Entry 7ML4 (electron microscopy, 3.10 A resolution); this record covers chains B and C of the 31 polymer chains in the assembly.

Chain B:
Name: DNA-directed RNA polymerase subunit beta
From: Saccharomyces cerevisiae
Notes: EC 2.7.7.6
Reference sequence: A0A6A5Q4H2 (A0A6A5Q4H2_YEASX); residue numbers follow UniProt; this construct covers 1-1224
Chain sequence (1224 residues; row label = number of the first residue in the row):
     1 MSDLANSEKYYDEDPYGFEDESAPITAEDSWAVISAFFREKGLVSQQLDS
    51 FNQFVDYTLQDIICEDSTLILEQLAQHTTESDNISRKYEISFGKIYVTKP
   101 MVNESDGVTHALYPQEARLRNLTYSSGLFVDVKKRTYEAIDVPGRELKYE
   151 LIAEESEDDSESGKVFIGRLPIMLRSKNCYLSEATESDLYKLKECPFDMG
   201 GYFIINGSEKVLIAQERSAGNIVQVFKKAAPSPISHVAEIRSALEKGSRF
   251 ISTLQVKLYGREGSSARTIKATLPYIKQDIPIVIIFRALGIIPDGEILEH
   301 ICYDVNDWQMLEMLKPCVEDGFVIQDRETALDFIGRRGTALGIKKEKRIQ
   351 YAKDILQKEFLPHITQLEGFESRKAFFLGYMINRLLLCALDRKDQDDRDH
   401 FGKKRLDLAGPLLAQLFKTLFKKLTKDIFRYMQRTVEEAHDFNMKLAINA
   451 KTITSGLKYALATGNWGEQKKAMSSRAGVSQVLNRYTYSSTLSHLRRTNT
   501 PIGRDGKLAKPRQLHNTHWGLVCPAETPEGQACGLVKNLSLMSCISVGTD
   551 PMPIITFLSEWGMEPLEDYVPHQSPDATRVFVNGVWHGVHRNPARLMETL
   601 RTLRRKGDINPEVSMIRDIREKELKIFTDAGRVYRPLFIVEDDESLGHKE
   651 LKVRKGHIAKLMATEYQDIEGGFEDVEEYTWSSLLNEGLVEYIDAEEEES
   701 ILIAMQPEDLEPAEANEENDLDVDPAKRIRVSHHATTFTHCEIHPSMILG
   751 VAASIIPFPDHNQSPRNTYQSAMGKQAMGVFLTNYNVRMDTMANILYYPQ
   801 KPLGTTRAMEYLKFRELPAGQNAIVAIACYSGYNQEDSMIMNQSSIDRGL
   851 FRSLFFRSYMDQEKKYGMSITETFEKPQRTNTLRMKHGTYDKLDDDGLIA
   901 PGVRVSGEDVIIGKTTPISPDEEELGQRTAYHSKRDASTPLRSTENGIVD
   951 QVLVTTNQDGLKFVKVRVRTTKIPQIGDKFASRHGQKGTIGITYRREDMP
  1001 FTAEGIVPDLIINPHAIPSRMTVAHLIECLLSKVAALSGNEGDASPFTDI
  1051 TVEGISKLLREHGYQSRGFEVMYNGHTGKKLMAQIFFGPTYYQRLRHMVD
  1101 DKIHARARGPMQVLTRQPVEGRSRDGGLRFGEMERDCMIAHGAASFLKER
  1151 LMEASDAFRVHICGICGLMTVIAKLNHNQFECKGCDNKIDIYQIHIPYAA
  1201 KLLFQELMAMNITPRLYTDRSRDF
Disordered / not traced: 1-19, 71-88, 142-163, 336-344, 438-445, 503-508, 669-677, 716-721, 920-932
Bound ions: Zn2+: Cys1163, Cys1166, Cys1182, Cys1185

Chain C:
Name: DNA-directed RNA polymerase II subunit RPB3
From: Saccharomyces cerevisiae
Reference sequence: A0A6A5Q0Z3 (A0A6A5Q0Z3_YEASX); residues 1-318 here = UniProt positions 1-318
Chain sequence (318 residues; numbered 1 to 318; the number before each row is that of its first residue):
     1 MSEEGPQVKIREASKDNVDFILSNVDLAMANSLRRVMIAEIPTLAIDSVE
    51 VETNTTVLADEFIAHRLGLIPLQSMDIEQLEYSRDCFCEDHCDKCSVVLT
   101 LQAFGESESTTNVYSKDLVIVSNLMGRNIGHPIIQDKEGNGVLICKLRKG
   151 QELKLTCVAKKGIAKEHAKWGPAAAIEFEYDPWNKLKHTDYWYEQDSAKE
   201 WPQSKNCEYEDPPNEGDPFDYKAQADTFYMNVESVGSIPVDQVVVRGIDT
   251 LQKKVASILLALTQMDQDKVNFASGDNNTASNMLGSNEDVMMTGAEQDPY
   301 SNASQMGNTGSGGYDNAW
Disordered / not traced: 1-2, 269-318
Bound ions: Zn2+: Cys86, Cys88, Cys92, Cys95

Chain B / chain C interface:
Pairs across the interface (72; chain B residue first):
  Tyr797(B) with Glu61(C); Phe62(C), hydrophobic
  Tyr798(B) with Phe62(C); Arg66(C), hydrogen bond
  Ser844(B) with Ala168(C)
  Asp847(B) with His65(C), hydrogen bond (backbone-side chain); His167(C), salt bridge; Ala168(C)
  Arg848(B) with His65(C); Leu69(C); Ala168(C)
  Gly849(B) with His65(C)
  Arg852(B) with His65(C)
  Arg969(B) with Ala59(C); Asp60(C), salt bridge; Glu61(C), salt bridge
  Thr971(B) with Glu61(C)
  Arg995(B) with Lys165(C)
  Arg996(B) with Ile38(C); Ala173(C); Ala174(C); Ala175(C)
  Glu997(B) with Arg34(C); Arg35(C); Ala39(C)
  Asp998(B) with Arg35(C), salt bridge
  Phe1001(B) with Arg34(C); Phe178(C), hydrophobic
  Ala1003(B) with Glu177(C); Phe178(C), hydrogen bond (backbone-backbone)
  Glu1004(B) with Glu177(C)
  Gly1005(B) with Ala175(C); Ile176(C)
  Arg1060(B) with Lys199(C), hydrogen bond (side chain-backbone); Pro202(C)
  Tyr1064(B) with Pro202(C)
  Gln1065(B) with Glu200(C); Trp201(C); Pro202(C)
  Arg1067(B) with Glu194(C), salt bridge
  Phe1069(B) with Trp192(C), hydrophobic; Trp201(C), hydrophobic
  Val1071(B) with Tyr191(C), hydrophobic
  Tyr1073(B) with Glu179(C); Tyr180(C), hydrophobic
  Gly1075(B) with Asn31(C); Arg34(C), hydrogen bond (backbone-side chain); Arg35(C), hydrogen bond (backbone-side chain)
  His1076(B) with Asn31(C), hydrogen bond (backbone-side chain); Arg35(C)
  Thr1077(B) with Leu27(C); Asn31(C), hydrogen bond (backbone-side chain)
  Gly1078(B) with Leu27(C); Asn31(C); Phe178(C); Tyr180(C)
  Lys1079(B) with Leu27(C); Tyr180(C); His188(C)
  Lys1080(B) with Tyr180(C), hydrogen bond (backbone-side chain); Asp181(C), hydrogen bond (side chain-backbone)
  Leu1081(B) with His188(C); Thr189(C), hydrogen bond (backbone-side chain)
  Met1082(B) with Lys187(C); His188(C); Thr189(C), hydrogen bond (backbone-side chain); Asp190(C), hydrogen bond (backbone-backbone)
  Gln1084(B) with Thr189(C); Asp190(C), hydrogen bond (side chain-backbone); Tyr191(C); Trp192(C), hydrogen bond (side chain-backbone); Trp201(C)
Interface residues without a listed pair, chain B (41 interface residues in all): Tyr785, Asn786, Leu854, Gly1063, Ser1066, Glu1070, Asn1074, Ala1083
Interface residues without a listed pair, chain C (38 interface residues in all): Val57, Asn184

In short:
Chain B and chain C form an interface of 41 and 38 residues respectively; the contacts include 15 hydrogen
bonds and 5 salt bridges. Polar pairs include Asp847(B)-His167(C), Arg969(B)-Asp60(C) and Arg969(B)-Glu61(C).
Cys1163(B), Cys1166(B), Cys1182(B) and Cys1185(B) coordinate Zn2+.
Here chain B is DNA-directed RNA polymerase subunit beta and chain C is DNA-directed RNA polymerase II subunit
RPB3, both from Saccharomyces cerevisiae. Entry 7ML4 (RNA polymerase II initially transcribing complex (ITC))
was determined by electron microscopy together with 7MEI, 7MK9, 7MKA, 7ML0, 7ML1, 7ML2 and 7ML3 from the same
study.
